PDB entry 4MHN | X-ray diffraction, 1.15 A resolution | chain A

== Chain A ==
Name: Glutaminyl cyclase, putative
Source organism: Ixodes scapularis
Notes: EC 2.3.2.5; fragment: catalytic domain
UniProtKB: B7QK46 (B7QK46_IXOSC); numbering as in UniProt (aligned over 28-353)
Sequence (326 residues; each row starts with the number of its first residue):
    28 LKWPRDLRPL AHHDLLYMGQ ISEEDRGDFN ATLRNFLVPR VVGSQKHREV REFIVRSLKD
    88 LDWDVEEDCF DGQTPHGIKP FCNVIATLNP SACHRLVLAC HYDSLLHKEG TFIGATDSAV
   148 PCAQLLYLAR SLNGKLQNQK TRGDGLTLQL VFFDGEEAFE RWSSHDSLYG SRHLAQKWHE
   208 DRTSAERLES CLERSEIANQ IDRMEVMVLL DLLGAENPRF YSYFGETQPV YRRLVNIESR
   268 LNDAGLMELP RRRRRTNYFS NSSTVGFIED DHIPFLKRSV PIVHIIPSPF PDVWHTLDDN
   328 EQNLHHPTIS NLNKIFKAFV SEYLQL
Disulfides: C96-C109, C120-C218
Ion coordination: Zn2+: D144, E184, H322
From the paper describing this entry:
  - Zn2+ coordination: D144, E184, H322
  - contacts within the chain: E183-D297, D238-D297 (hydrogen bond)
  - mutagenesis - D144A: decreased catalytic activity
  - mutagenesis - D238A: abolished catalytic activity
  - catalytic residues: E183, D238, D297
  - binding site for Zn2+: W321

== Summary ==
D144, E184 and H322 form the Zn2+ site. The paper reports catalytic residues E183, D238 and D297; D144A
reduces catalytic activity.
Chain A is Glutaminyl cyclase, putative (Ixodes scapularis); the structure, Crystal structure of a glutaminyl
cyclase from Ixodes scapularis, was determined by X-ray diffraction (same publication as 4MHP, 4MHY and 4MHZ).
